Entry 5M4B (X-ray diffraction, 1.50 A resolution); this record covers chain A.

# Chain A
Name: Aminotransferase class-III
Notes: EC 5.1.1.15
Reference sequence: N6UXY4 (N6UXY4_9RHIZ); numbering as in UniProt (aligned over 1-436)
Amino-acid sequence (440 residues; row label = number of the first residue in the row; numbers below 1 keep their minus sign (Gln-3 is residue -3)):
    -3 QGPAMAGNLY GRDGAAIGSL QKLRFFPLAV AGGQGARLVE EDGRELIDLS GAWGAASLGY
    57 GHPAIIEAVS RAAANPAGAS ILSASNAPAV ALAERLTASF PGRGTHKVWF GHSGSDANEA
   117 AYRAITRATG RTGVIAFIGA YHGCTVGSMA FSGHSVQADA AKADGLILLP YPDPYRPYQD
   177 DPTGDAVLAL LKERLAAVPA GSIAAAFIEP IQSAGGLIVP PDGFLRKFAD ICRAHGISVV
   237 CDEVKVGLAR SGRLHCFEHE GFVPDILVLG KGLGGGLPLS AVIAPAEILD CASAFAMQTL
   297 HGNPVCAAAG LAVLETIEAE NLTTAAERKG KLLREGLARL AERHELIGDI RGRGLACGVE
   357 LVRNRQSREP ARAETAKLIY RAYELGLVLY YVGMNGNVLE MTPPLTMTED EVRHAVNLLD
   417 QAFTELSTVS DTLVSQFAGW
Disordered / not traced: 98
Differences from the reference sequence: expression tag (-3 to 0); engineered mutation Ala210 (Asp in N6UXY4)
Glycans and other covalent adducts: PLP (7F7) linked to Lys267
Ligand contacts: PLP (7F7; [6-methyl-5-oxidanyl-4-[(E)-[(3R)-2-oxidanylideneazepan-3-yl]iminomethyl]pyridin-3-yl]methyl dihydrogen phosphate): Leu19, Trp49, Leu78, Ser109, Gly110, Ser111, Asn114, Tyr137, His138, Gly139, Glu205, Asp238, Val240, Lys241, Gln294, Thr295, Trp436

# Overview
Covalently linked PLP: at Lys267.
Chain A is Aminotransferase class-III; the structure, Alpha-amino epsilon-caprolactam racemase D210A mutant in
complex with PLP and geminal diamine intermediate, was determined by X-ray diffraction, deposited together
with 5M46, 5M49 and 5M4D.
